PDB entry 7SYA | electron microscopy, 3.50 A resolution | chains j and k of the 12 polymer chains in the assembly

[Chain j (and k)]
Protein: Portal protein
From: Pseudomonas virus PaP3
Notes: chain k of this document is another copy of the same molecule, construct and numbering; everything in this record applies to it too
UniProtKB: Q8H9R8 (Q8H9R8_9CAUD); residue numbers follow UniProt; this construct covers 1-705
Chain sequence (705 residues; numbered 1 to 705; the number before each row is that of its first residue):
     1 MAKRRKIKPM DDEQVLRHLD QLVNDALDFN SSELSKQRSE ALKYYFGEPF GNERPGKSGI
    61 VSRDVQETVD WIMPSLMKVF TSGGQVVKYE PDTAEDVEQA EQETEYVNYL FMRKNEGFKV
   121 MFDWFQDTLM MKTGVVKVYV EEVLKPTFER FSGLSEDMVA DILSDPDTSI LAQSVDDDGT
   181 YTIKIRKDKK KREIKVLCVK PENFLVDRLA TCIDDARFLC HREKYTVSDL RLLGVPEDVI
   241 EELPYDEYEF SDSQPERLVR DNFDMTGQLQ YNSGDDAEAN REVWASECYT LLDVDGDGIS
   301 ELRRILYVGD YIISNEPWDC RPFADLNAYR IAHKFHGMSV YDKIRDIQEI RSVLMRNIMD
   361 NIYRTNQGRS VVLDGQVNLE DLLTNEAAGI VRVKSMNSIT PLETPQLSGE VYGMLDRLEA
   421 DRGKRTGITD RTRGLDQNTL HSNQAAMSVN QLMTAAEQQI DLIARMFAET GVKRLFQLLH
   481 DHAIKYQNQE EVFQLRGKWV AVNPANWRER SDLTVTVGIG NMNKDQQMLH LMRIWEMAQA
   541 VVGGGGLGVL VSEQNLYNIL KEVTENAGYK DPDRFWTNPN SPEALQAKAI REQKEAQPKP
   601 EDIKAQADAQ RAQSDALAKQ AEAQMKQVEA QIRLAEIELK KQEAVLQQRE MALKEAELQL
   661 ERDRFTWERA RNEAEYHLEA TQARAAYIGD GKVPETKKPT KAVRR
Disordered / not traced: 1-8, 149-184, 242-277, 596-705

[Chain j / chain k interface]
Pairs across the interface (160; chain j residue first):
  Tyr45(j) - Met338(k)
  Phe46(j) - Ile331(k)  hydrophobic
  Ile60(j) - Ile350(k)  hydrophobic
  Val61(j) - Asp346(k)
  Arg63(j) - Arg345(k)
  Arg63(j) - Asp346(k)  salt bridge
  Arg63(j) - Arg425(k)  hydrogen bond (backbone-side chain)
  Gln66(j) - Lys343(k)
  Glu67(j) - Arg425(k)  salt bridge
  Asp70(j) - Lys343(k)  salt bridge
  Asp70(j) - Gln459(k)  hydrogen bond (backbone-side chain)
  Trp71(j) - Lys424(k)
  Trp71(j) - Ile428(k)  hydrophobic
  Trp71(j) - Ala456(k)
  Trp71(j) - Glu457(k)
  Trp71(j) - Gln459(k)
  Pro74(j) - Glu457(k)
  Pro74(j) - Gln459(k)
  Ser75(j) - Glu457(k)  hydrogen bond
  Met77(j) - Val517(k)
  Lys78(j) - Val517(k)
  Thr81(j) - Arg465(k)  hydrogen bond
  Thr81(j) - Gly518(k)
  Ser82(j) - Gly518(k)
  Ser82(j) - Ile519(k)
  Gly83(j) - Ile519(k)
  Arg113(j) - Glu90(k)  salt bridge
  Arg113(j) - Glu509(k)  salt bridge
  Phe118(j) - Arg465(k)
  Phe118(j) - Glu469(k)
  Phe122(j) - Tyr329(k)
  Phe122(j) - Arg330(k)
  Phe122(j) - Leu462(k)  hydrophobic
  Asp123(j) - Arg330(k)  salt bridge
  Asp123(j) - Ile331(k)
  Asp123(j) - Ala332(k)
  Asp123(j) - His333(k)  salt bridge
  Gln126(j) - Arg330(k)  hydrogen bond (side chain-backbone)
  Gln126(j) - Ile331(k)
  Gln126(j) - Ala332(k)  hydrogen bond (side chain-backbone)
  Asp127(j) - His333(k)  salt bridge
  Arg186(j) - Ala505(k)
  Arg186(j) - Asn506(k)  hydrogen bond
  Arg186(j) - Arg508(k)
  Asp188(j) - Arg508(k)  salt bridge
  Cys198(j) - His333(k)
  Lys200(j) - His333(k)
  Ser228(j) - Ile299(k)
  Arg231(j) - Ile299(k)
  Glu278(j) - His18(k)  salt bridge
  Ala279(j) - Asp293(k)
  Arg351(j) - Arg417(k)
  Arg351(j) - Asp421(k)  salt bridge
  Met355(j) - Met414(k)  hydrophobic
  Ile358(j) - Glu410(k)
  Ile358(j) - Met414(k)  hydrophobic
  Ile362(j) - Val411(k)  hydrophobic
  Asn366(j) - Asn357(k)  hydrogen bond (side chain-backbone)
  Asn366(j) - Asp360(k)
  Asn366(j) - Asn361(k)  hydrogen bond
  Asn366(j) - Thr404(k)
  Thr384(j) - Arg364(k)
  Thr384(j) - Arg369(k)  hydrogen bond (backbone-side chain)
  Asn385(j) - Lys57(k)  hydrogen bond (backbone-side chain)
  Asn385(j) - Arg364(k)
  Glu386(j) - Arg364(k)  hydrogen bond (backbone-side chain)
  Ala387(j) - Gly56(k)
  Ala387(j) - Lys57(k)
  Ala387(j) - Tyr363(k)  hydrogen bond (backbone-side chain)
  Ala388(j) - Gln367(k)  hydrogen bond (backbone-side chain)
  Gly389(j) - Gln367(k)
  Gly389(j) - Gly368(k)
  Gly389(j) - Arg369(k)
  Gly389(j) - Ser370(k)  hydrogen bond (backbone-backbone)
  Ile390(j) - Ser370(k)
  Ile390(j) - Val372(k)  hydrophobic
  Ile390(j) - Glu380(k)
  Val391(j) - Ser370(k)
  Val391(j) - Val371(k)  hydrophobic
  Arg392(j) - Val372(k)
  Arg392(j) - Asp374(k)
  Val393(j) - Val371(k)  hydrophobic
  Val393(j) - Val372(k)
  Val393(j) - Leu373(k)  hydrophobic
  Val393(j) - Asp374(k)
  Lys394(j) - Asp374(k)  hydrogen bond (backbone-side chain)
  Ser395(j) - Leu373(k)
  Met396(j) - Leu373(k)
  Asn397(j) - Leu373(k)
  Asn397(j) - Thr400(k)  hydrogen bond (backbone-side chain)
  Ile399(j) - Val371(k)  hydrophobic
  Glu403(j) - Pro405(k)
  Gln406(j) - Gln406(k)  hydrogen bond (side chain-backbone)
  Gln406(j) - Leu407(k)
  Gln406(j) - Ser408(k)  hydrogen bond (side chain-backbone)
  Tyr412(j) - Gly413(k)  hydrogen bond (side chain-backbone)
  Tyr412(j) - Met414(k)
  Tyr412(j) - Arg417(k)  hydrogen bond (backbone-side chain)
  Leu415(j) - Met414(k)  hydrophobic
  Leu415(j) - Arg417(k)
  Asp416(j) - Arg417(k)  salt bridge
  Arg431(j) - Lys424(k)
  Thr432(j) - Ala455(k)
  Thr432(j) - Ala456(k)
  Arg433(j) - Ile428(k)  hydrogen bond (side chain-backbone)
  Arg433(j) - Thr429(k)
  Arg433(j) - Ala455(k)
  Arg433(j) - Ala456(k)
  Arg433(j) - Gln458(k)
  Gly434(j) - Leu452(k)
  Leu435(j) - Asp430(k)
  Gln437(j) - Gly434(k)
  Gln437(j) - Thr439(k)  hydrogen bond
  Gln437(j) - Leu440(k)
  Gln437(j) - His441(k)  hydrogen bond
  Asn438(j) - Thr439(k)
  Leu440(j) - Ser442(k)
  His441(j) - Ser442(k)  hydrogen bond (backbone-side chain)
  His441(j) - Gln444(k)  hydrogen bond
  His441(j) - Leu452(k)
  Ser442(j) - Gln444(k)
  Asn443(j) - Gln444(k)  hydrogen bond (backbone-side chain)
  Met447(j) - Ala445(k)
  Met447(j) - Ala446(k)  hydrophobic
  Met447(j) - Val449(k)  hydrophobic
  Ser448(j) - Gln444(k)
  Gln451(j) - Val449(k)
  Glu490(j) - Asp92(k)
  Val492(j) - Pro91(k)
  Val492(j) - Thr93(k)
  Leu495(j) - Thr93(k)
  Arg496(j) - Asp92(k)  salt bridge
  Arg496(j) - Thr93(k)  hydrogen bond (backbone-side chain)
  Arg496(j) - Ala94(k)
  Arg496(j) - Glu95(k)  salt bridge
  Lys524(j) - Asn450(k)
  Gln527(j) - Arg533(k)  hydrogen bond
  Leu531(j) - Arg533(k)
  Trp535(j) - Met537(k)  hydrophobic
  Trp535(j) - Ala540(k)  hydrophobic
  Leu556(j) - Leu550(k)  hydrophobic
  Leu560(j) - Met537(k)  hydrophobic
  Tyr569(j) - Gln526(k)  hydrogen bond
  Tyr569(j) - His530(k)
  Asp573(j) - Asn555(k)
  Asp573(j) - Asn558(k)
  Asp573(j) - Glu562(k)
  Arg574(j) - His530(k)  hydrogen bond
  Arg574(j) - Asn555(k)
  Arg574(j) - Asn558(k)  hydrogen bond (side chain-backbone)
  Arg574(j) - Ile559(k)
  Arg574(j) - Glu562(k)  salt bridge
  Phe575(j) - Asn555(k)
  Trp576(j) - Val541(k)  hydrophobic
  Trp576(j) - Val551(k)  hydrophobic
  Trp576(j) - Asn555(k)
  Asn578(j) - Val549(k)  hydrogen bond (side chain-backbone)
  Ala587(j) - Gly548(k)
  Lys588(j) - Val549(k)
  Glu592(j) - Val549(k)
Interface residues without a listed pair, chain j (105 interface residues in all): Met73, Glu116, Gly117, Lys119, Pro201, Asn280, Tyr363, Thr365, Gln367, Ser398, Ser408, Thr429, Thr439, Glu491, Gln539, Glu553, Val563
Interface residues without a listed pair, chain k (113 interface residues in all): Arg54, Cys212, Leu292, Asp342, Leu383, Thr384, Leu402, Asp416, Asp436, Asn443, Ser448, Met453, Met466, Trp507, Arg510, Ser511, Asn521, Ile534, Glu536, Ala538, Gly545

[In short]
The interface between chain j and chain k involves 105 residues on one side and 113 on the other; the contacts
include 33 hydrogen bonds and 15 salt bridges. Among the polar pairs are Arg63(j)-Asp346(k),
Glu67(j)-Arg425(k) and Asp70(j)-Lys343(k).
Both chains are Portal protein (Pseudomonas virus PaP3). Entry 7SYA (Kinetically trapped Pseudomonas-phage
PaP3 portal protein - Full Length) was determined by electron microscopy, deposited together with 7SXK, 7SZ4
and 7SZ6.
